Entry 7ROY (X-ray diffraction, 2.90 A resolution); this record covers chains A and G of the 3 polymer chains in the assembly.

# Chain A
Name: Protein fem-1 homolog B
Organism: Mus musculus
Reference sequence: Q9Z2G0 (FEM1B_MOUSE); residues 1-377 here = UniProt positions 1-377
Amino-acid sequence (381 residues; each row starts with the number of its first residue; numbers below 1 keep their minus sign (Ser-3 is residue -3)):
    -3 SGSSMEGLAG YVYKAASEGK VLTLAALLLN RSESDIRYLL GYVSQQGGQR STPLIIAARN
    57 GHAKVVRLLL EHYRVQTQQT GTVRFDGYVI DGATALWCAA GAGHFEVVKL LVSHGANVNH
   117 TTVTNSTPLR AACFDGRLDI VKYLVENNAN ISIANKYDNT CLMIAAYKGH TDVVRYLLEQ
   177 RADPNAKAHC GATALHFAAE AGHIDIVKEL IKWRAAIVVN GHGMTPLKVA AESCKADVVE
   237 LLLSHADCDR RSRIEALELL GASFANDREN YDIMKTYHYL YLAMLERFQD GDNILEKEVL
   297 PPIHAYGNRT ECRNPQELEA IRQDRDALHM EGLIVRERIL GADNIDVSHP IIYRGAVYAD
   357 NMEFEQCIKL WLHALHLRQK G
Not modelled in the structure: -3 to -2, 376-377
Construct notes: expression tag (-3 to 0)
Ion coordination: Zn2+ site 1: His185 (shared with Cys580(G), Cys585(G), His587(G) of chain G); Zn2+ site 2: Cys186, His218 (shared with Cys582(G), Cys585(G) of chain G)
Swiss-Prot annotation at these positions:
  - binding site (Zn(2+)): His185, Cys186, His218
  - site: Asp342, Val343 (Cleavage)
  - mutagenesis: Arg126 (R126A/Q: Abolished association with BEX family proteins (BEX1, BEX2, BEX3 and/or BEX4), leading to constitutive ubiquitination of FNIP1), Cys186 (C186S: Abolished ability to promote ubiquitination of reduced FNIP1)
Reported in the primary citation:
  - Zn2+ coordination: His185, Cys186, His218
  - conformationally variable residues (side-chain flip): His185, His218
  - binding site for the ligand EPE: Ser122, Arg126
  - mutagenesis - R126A: unchanged binding to Folliculin-interacting protein 1 (chain G)
  - mutagenesis - R126A: unchanged catalytic activity with Folliculin-interacting protein 1 (chain G)
  - mutagenesis - R126A, C186S: decreased binding to CTP
  - mutagenesis - R126A/C186S: abolished binding to CTP
  - mutagenesis - C186S: decreased binding to BEX2 or BEX3

# Chain G
Name: Folliculin-interacting protein 1
Organism: Mus musculus
Reference sequence: Q68FD7 (FNIP1_MOUSE); residues 562-591 here correspond to UniProt positions 590-619 (UniProt number = residue number + 28)
Amino-acid sequence (31 residues; row label = number of the first residue in the row):
   561 GRNKSSLLFK ESEETRTPNC NCKYCSHPVL G
Not modelled in the structure: 561-574, 590-591
Construct notes: expression tag (561)
Ion coordination: Zn2+ site 1: Cys580, Cys585, His587 (shared with His185(A) of chain A); Zn2+ site 2: Cys582, Cys585 (shared with Cys186(A), His218(A) of chain A)

# Chain A / chain G interface
Contacting residue pairs - 35 pairs, chain A then chain G:
  Tyr84(A) with Thr575(G), hydrogen bond; Arg576(G), hydrogen bond (side chain-backbone); Pro578(G)
  Thr120(A) with Asn579(G)
  Arg126(A) with Pro578(G)
  Asn151(A) with Asn579(G), hydrogen bond (side chain-backbone)
  Tyr153(A) with Asn579(G); Cys580(G), hydrophobic; His587(G)
  Asn155(A) with Asn579(G); Cys580(G); Asn581(G)
  Ile160(A) with Asn581(G)
  Tyr163(A) with Arg576(G), hydrogen bond; Asn581(G)
  His185(A) with Cys580(G); Cys585(G); His587(G), hydrogen bond
  Cys186(A) with Cys582(G), hydrophobic; Cys585(G), hydrophobic
  Phe193(A) with Asn581(G); Cys582(G)
  Glu196(A) with Arg576(G), salt bridge; Asn581(G); Lys583(G)
  His218(A) with Cys582(G); Tyr584(G); Cys585(G)
  Met220(A) with Tyr584(G), hydrophobic
  Val225(A) with Tyr584(G)
  Glu228(A) with Lys583(G), salt bridge; Tyr584(G), hydrogen bond
  Ser229(A) with Lys583(G), hydrogen bond; Tyr584(G)
  Ile341(A) with Tyr584(G), hydrophobic
Interface residues without a listed pair, chain A (21 interface residues in all): Met159, Ala188, Asn340
The authors on this interface:
  - interface residues, chain A: Met220(A), Val225(A), Glu228(A)
  - hot spots on chain A (mutagenesis) - C186S: abolished binding to Folliculin-interacting protein 1 (chain G)
  - interface residues, chain G: Tyr584(G)
  - hot spots on chain G (mutagenesis) - C580S, C582S, K583A, Y584A, H587A: decreased binding to Protein fem-1 homolog B (chain A)
  - hot spots on chain G (mutagenesis) - C580S/C582S, C585S: abolished binding to Protein fem-1 homolog B (chain A)

# In short
21 residues of chain A face 11 of chain G across their interface; the contacts include 7 hydrogen bonds and 2
salt bridges. Polar contacts include Glu196(A)-Arg576(G), Glu228(A)-Lys583(G) and Tyr84(A)-Thr575(G). From the
paper: a binding site for the ligand EPE at Ser122(A) and Arg126(A); C580S, C582S and K583A of chain G, among
others, reduce binding to Protein fem-1 homolog B (chain A); 10 substitutions were tested in all.
Chain A is Protein fem-1 homolog B and chain G is Folliculin-interacting protein 1, both from Mus musculus;
the structure, The structure of the Fem1B:FNIP1 complex, was determined by X-ray diffraction.
